6GIY - chains D and E of the 9 polymer chains in the assembly; structure by electron microscopy, 4.30 A resolution (low resolution: residue-level contacts below are approximate; hydrogen-bond / salt-bridge calls are withheld).

== Chain D (and E) ==
Molecule: TssK
Organism: Escherichia coli
Notes: chain E of this document is another copy of the same molecule, construct and numbering; everything in this record applies to it too
Reference sequence: B7LG64 (B7LG64_ECO55); numbering as in UniProt (aligned over 1-444)
Sequence (444 residues; each row starts with the number of its first residue):
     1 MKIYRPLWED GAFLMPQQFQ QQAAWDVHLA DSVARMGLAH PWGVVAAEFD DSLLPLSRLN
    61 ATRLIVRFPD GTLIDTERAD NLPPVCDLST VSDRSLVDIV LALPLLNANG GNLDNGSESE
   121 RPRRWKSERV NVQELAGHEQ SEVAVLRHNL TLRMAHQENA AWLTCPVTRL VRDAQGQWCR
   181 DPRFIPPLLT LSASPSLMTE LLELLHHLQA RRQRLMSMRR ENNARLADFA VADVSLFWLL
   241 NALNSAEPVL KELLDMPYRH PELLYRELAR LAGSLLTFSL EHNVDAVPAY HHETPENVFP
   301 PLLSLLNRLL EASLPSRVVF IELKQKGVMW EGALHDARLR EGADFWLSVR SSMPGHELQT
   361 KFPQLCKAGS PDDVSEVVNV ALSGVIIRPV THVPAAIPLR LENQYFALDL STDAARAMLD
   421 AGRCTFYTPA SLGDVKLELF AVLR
Disordered / not traced: 312-444
Sequence notes: conflict Ser194 (Gly in B7LG64), Leu202 (Ala in B7LG64)
What the authors report for this chain:
  - self-association interface (contacts with another copy of this molecule): Met1 to Gln18, Val130 to Val143

== How chain D and chain E interact ==
Contacting residue pairs (63):
  Pro16(D) - Glu9(E)
  Phe19(D) - Trp8(E)
  Gln20(D) - Trp8(E)
  Asp26(D) - Asp26(E)
  Leu38(D) - Arg35(E)
  Leu73(D) - Arg5(E)
  Arg78(D) - Met1(E)
  Arg78(D) - Lys2(E)
  Arg78(D) - Ile3(E)
  Arg78(D) - His28(E)
  Ala79(D) - Ile3(E)
  Ala79(D) - Arg5(E)
  Asp80(D) - Arg5(E)
  Val130(D) - Tyr4(E)
  Val132(D) - Tyr4(E)
  Val132(D) - Gln17(E)
  Gln133(D) - Ala108(E)
  Gln133(D) - Asn109(E)
  Gln133(D) - Gly110(E)
  Glu134(D) - Pro16(E)
  Glu134(D) - Gln17(E)
  Leu135(D) - Gln20(E)
  Leu135(D) - Gly111(E)
  Leu135(D) - Asn112(E)
  Ala136(D) - Gly111(E)
  Ala136(D) - Asn112(E)
  Gly137(D) - Gly110(E)
  Gly137(D) - Gly111(E)
  Val143(D) - Met15(E)
  Val143(D) - Gln17(E)
  Val143(D) - Gln18(E)
  Ala144(D) - Pro6(E)
  Ala144(D) - Leu7(E)
  Val145(D) - Tyr4(E)
  Val145(D) - Arg5(E)
  Leu146(D) - Arg5(E)
  Leu146(D) - Leu7(E)
  His148(D) - Arg5(E)
  Leu189(D) - Arg35(E)
  Glu221(D) - Glu281(E)
  Ala224(D) - Val231(E)
  Leu226(D) - Val231(E)
  Phe229(D) - Phe229(E)
  Phe229(D) - Val234(E)
  Ala230(D) - Phe229(E)
  Phe237(D) - Val234(E)
  Phe237(D) - Trp238(E)
  Trp238(D) - Trp238(E)
  Leu240(D) - Thr277(E)
  Asn241(D) - Trp238(E)
  Asn244(D) - Gly273(E)
  Asn244(D) - Thr277(E)
  Ser245(D) - Ser274(E)
  Val249(D) - Arg270(E)
  Glu252(D) - Ala289(E)
  Glu252(D) - Tyr290(E)
  Glu252(D) - His291(E)
  Met256(D) - His291(E)
  Arg259(D) - Arg35(E)
  Arg259(D) - Ala39(E)
  Arg259(D) - Glu262(E)
  Glu267(D) - Arg270(E)
  Arg270(D) - Arg270(E)
Also at the interface, not in a pair above, chain D (57 interface residues in all): Asp10, Ala23, Val27, Ala30, Trp42, Arg67, Glu77, Leu113, Lys126, Ser141, Glu142, Met216, Arg219, Asn223, Val234, Tyr258, His260, Leu263
Also at the interface, not in a pair above, chain E (49 interface residues in all): Asp10, Leu14, Gln21, Gln22, Trp25, Leu29, Val33, Met36, Leu38, Glu139, Arg266, Leu280, Asn283

== Summary ==
57 residues of chain D face 49 of chain E across their interface. The paper reports a self-association
interface involving Met1(D) and Val130(D).
Both chains are TssK (Escherichia coli). Entry 6GIY (The baseplate complex from the type VI secretion system)
was determined by electron microscopy (same publication as 6GJ1 and 6GJ3).
